7AHX - chains A and P of the 4 polymer chains in the assembly; structure by X-ray diffraction, 2.73 A resolution.

[Chain A]
Molecule: Gag-Pol polyprotein
Organism: Human immunodeficiency virus type 1 BH10
Notes: EC 3.4.23.16, 2.7.7.49, 2.7.7.7, 3.1.26.13, 3.1.13.2, 2.7.7.-, 3.1.-.-
Reference sequence: P03366 (POL_HV1B1); residues 1-554 here correspond to UniProt positions 600-1153 (UniProt number = residue number + 599)
Sequence (556 residues; row label = number of the first residue in the row; numbers below 1 keep their minus sign (Met-1 is residue -1)):
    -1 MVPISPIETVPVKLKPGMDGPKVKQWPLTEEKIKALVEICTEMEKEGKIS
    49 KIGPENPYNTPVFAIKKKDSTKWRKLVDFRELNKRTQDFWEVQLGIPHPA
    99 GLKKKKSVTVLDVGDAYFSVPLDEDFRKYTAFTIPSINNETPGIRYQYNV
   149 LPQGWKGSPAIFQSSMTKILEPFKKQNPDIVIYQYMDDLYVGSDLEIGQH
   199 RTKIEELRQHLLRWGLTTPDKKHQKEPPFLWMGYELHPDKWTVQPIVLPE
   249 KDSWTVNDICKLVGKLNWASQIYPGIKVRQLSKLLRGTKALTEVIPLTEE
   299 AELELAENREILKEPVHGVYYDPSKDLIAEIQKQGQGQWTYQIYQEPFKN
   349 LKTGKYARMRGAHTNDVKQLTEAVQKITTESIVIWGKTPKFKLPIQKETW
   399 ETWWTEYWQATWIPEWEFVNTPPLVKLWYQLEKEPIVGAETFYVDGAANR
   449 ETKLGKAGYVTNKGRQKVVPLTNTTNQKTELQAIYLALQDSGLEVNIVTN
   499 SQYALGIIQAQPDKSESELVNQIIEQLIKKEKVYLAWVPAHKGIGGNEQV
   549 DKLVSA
Disordered / not traced: -1
Differences from the reference sequence: initiating methionine (-1); expression tag (0); engineered mutation Cys258 (Gln857 in P03366), Ser280 (Cys879 in P03366), Asn498 (Asp1097 in P03366)
Curated features (UniProtKB/Swiss-Prot):
  - region: Phe227 to His235 (RT 'primer grip')
  - motif: Trp398 to Trp414 (Tryptophan repeat motif)
  - binding site (Mg(2+)): Asp110, Asp185, Asp186, Asp443, Glu478, Asp549
  - site: Trp401 (Essential for RT p66/p51 heterodimerization), Trp414 (Essential for RT p66/p51 heterodimerization), Phe440, Tyr441 (Cleavage)

[Chain P]
Molecule: 21-nt DNA strand
Sequence (21 nucleotides; each row starts with the number of its first residue):
   802 ACAGTCCCTGTTCGGXCGCCX
Disordered / not traced: 802
Modified positions: MRG (N2-(3-mercaptopropyl)-2'-deoxyguanosine-5'-monophosphate) at position 817; DDG (2',3'-dideoxy-guanosine-5'-monophosphate) at position 822

[Chain A / chain P interface]
Pairs across the interface - 30 pairs, chain A then chain P:
  Tyr183(A) with DC821(P), hydrogen bond to the base; DDG_822(P), sugar contact
  Asp185(A) with DDG_822(P), sugar contact
  Asp186(A) with DDG_822(P), sugar contact
  Met230(A) with DC821(P), sugar contact
  Gly231(A) with DC821(P), phosphate contact
  Asn255(A) with DC818(P), sugar contact
  Cys258(A) with DC818(P), sugar contact
  Lys259(A) with DC818(P), phosphate contact; DG819(P), phosphate contact
  Gly262(A) with DG819(P), sugar contact
  Lys263(A) with DG819(P), phosphate contact; DC820(P), phosphate contact
  Trp266(A) with DC820(P), sugar contact
  Leu289(A) with MRG_817(P), sugar contact
  Arg358(A) with DT812(P), salt bridge to the phosphate
  Gly359(A) with DG811(P), phosphate contact
  Ala360(A) with DG811(P), hydrogen bond to the phosphate
  His361(A) with DT810(P), salt bridge to the phosphate
  Arg448(A) with DT806(P), hydrogen bond to the base; DC807(P), hydrogen bond to the base
  Lys451(A) with DC808(P), salt bridge to the phosphate
  Thr473(A) with DC808(P), hydrogen bond to the phosphate; DC809(P), hydrogen bond to the phosphate
  Gln475(A) with DC808(P), phosphate contact; DC809(P), sugar contact
  Lys476(A) with DC809(P), phosphate contact
  Tyr501(A) with DC809(P), hydrogen bond to the phosphate; DT810(P), hydrogen bond to the phosphate
  Ile505(A) with DT810(P), phosphate contact
Also at the interface, not in a pair above, chain A (28 interface residues in all): Ile94, Tyr115, Met184, Gln242, Arg356
Also at the interface, not in a pair above, chain P (15 interface residues in all): DG805, DT813

[Summary]
28 residues of chain A face 15 of chain P across their interface; the contacts include 8 hydrogen bonds and 3
salt bridges. Polar contacts include Tyr183(A)-DC821(P), Arg448(A)-DT806(P) and Arg448(A)-DC807(P). UniProt
lists 6 Mg2+-binding residues on chain A.
Chain A is Gag-Pol polyprotein (Human immunodeficiency virus type 1 BH10) and chain P is a 21-nt DNA strand;
the structure, HIV-1 reverse transcriptase complex with DNA and D-aspartate tenofovir with bound manganese,
was determined by X-ray diffraction together with 7AID, 7AIF, 7AIG, 7AII and 7AIJ from the same study.
